Entry 4NDC (X-ray diffraction, 2.00 A resolution); this record covers chain A.

Chain A:
Protein: Calexcitin
Organism: Doryteuthis pealeii
UniProtKB: O76764 (O76764_DORPE); numbering as in UniProt (aligned over 1-191)
Sequence (212 residues; each row starts with the number of its first residue; numbers below 1 keep their minus sign (Met-20 is residue -20)):
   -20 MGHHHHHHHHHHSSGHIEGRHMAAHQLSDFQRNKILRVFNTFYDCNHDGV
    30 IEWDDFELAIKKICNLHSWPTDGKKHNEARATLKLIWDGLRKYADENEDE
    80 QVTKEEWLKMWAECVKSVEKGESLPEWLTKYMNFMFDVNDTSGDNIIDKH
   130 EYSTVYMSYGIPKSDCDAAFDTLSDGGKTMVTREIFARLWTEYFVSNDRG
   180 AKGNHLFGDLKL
Disordered / not traced: -20 to 4
Construct notes: expression tag (-20 to 0); engineered mutation Asp188 (Thr in O76764)
Ion coordination: Ca2+ site 1: Asp23, Asn25, Asp27, Val29, Asp34; Ca2+ site 2: Asp74, Asn76, Asp78, Gln80, Glu85; Ca2+ site 3: Asp119, Ser121, Asp123, Ile125, Glu130
From the paper describing this entry:
  - post-translational modification sites: Thr61 (citing earlier work)
  - mutagenesis - D34N, E85Q, T188D: unchanged binding to Ca2+
  - contacts within the chain: Asp188-Lys190 (salt bridge), Asp144-Lys190 (salt bridge)
  - conformationally variable residues (side-chain flip): Phe186, Lys190
  - mutagenesis - E130Q: abolished binding to Ca2+

Summary:
Asp23, Asn25, Asp27, Val29 and Asp34 form the Ca2+ site 1. Asp74, Asn76, Asp78, Gln80 and Glu85 coordinate
Ca2+ site 2. The paper reports that E130Q abolishes binding to Ca2+; a modification site at Thr61; 4
substitutions were tested in all.
Chain A is Calexcitin (Doryteuthis pealeii); the structure, X-ray structure of a mutant (T188D) of calexcitin
- a neuronal calcium-signalling protein, was determined by X-ray diffraction, deposited together with 4NDB and
4NDD.
